7PG4 - chains B and D of the 6 polymer chains in the assembly; structure by electron microscopy, 9.10 A resolution (very low resolution: no residue pairs are listed; an interface is given only as per-side residue counts).

Chain B:
Name: Isoform Short of Insulin receptor
Organism: Homo sapiens
Notes: EC 2.7.10.1
UniProtKB: P06213 (INSR_HUMAN), isoform P06213-2; residues -26 to 1343 here correspond to UniProt positions 1-1370 (UniProt number = residue number + 27)
Chain sequence (1382 residues; row label = number of the first residue in the row; numbers below 1 keep their minus sign (Met-26 is residue -26)):
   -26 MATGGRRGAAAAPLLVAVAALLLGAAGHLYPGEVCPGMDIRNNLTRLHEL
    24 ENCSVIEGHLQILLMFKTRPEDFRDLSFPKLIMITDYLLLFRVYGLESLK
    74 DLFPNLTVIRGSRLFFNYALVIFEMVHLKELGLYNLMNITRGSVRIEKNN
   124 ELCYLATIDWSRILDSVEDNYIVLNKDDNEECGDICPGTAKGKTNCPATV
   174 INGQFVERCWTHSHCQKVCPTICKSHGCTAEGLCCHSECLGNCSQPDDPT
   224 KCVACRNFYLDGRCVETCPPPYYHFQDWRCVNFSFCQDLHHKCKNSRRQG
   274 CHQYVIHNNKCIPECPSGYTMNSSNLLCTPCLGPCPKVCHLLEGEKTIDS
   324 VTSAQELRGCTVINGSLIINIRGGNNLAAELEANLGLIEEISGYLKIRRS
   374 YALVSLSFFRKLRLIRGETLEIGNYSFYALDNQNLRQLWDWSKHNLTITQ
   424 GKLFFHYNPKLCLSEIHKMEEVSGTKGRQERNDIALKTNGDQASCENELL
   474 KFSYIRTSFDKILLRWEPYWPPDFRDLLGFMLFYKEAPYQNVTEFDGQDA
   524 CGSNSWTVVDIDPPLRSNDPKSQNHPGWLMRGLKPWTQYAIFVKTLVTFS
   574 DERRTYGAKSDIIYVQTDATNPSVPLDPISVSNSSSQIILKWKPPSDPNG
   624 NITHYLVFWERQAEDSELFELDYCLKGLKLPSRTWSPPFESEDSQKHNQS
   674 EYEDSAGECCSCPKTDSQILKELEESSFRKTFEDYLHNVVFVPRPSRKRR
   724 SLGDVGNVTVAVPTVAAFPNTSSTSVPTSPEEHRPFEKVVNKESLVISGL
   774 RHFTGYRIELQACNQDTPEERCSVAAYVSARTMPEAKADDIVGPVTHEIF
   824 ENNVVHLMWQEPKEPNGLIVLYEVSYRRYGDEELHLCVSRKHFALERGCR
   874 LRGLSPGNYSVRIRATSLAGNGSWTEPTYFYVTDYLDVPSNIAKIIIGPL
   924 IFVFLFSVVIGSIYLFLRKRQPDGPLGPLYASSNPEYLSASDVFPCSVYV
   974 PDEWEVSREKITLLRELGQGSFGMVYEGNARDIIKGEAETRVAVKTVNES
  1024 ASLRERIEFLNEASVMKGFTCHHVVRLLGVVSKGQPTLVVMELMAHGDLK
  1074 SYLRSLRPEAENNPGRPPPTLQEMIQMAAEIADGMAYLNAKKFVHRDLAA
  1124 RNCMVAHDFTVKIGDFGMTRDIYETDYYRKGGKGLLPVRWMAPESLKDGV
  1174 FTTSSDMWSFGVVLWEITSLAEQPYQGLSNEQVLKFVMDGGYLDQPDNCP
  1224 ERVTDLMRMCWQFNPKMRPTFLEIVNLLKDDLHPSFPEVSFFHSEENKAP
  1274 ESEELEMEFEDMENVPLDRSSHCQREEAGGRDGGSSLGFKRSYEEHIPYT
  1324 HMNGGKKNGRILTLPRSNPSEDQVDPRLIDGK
Not modelled in the structure: -26 to 0, 163-167, 173-176, 268-273, 540-545, 648-674, 719-755, 908-1355
Construct notes: expression tag (1344-1355)
Disulfide bonds: Cys8-Cys26, Cys126-Cys155, Cys159-Cys182, Cys169-Cys188, Cys192-Cys201, Cys196-Cys207, Cys208-Cys216, Cys212-Cys225, Cys228-Cys237, Cys241-Cys253, Cys259-Cys284, Cys266-Cys274, Cys288-Cys301, Cys304-Cys308, Cys312-Cys333, Cys435-Cys468, Cys647-Cys860, Cys682-Cys685, Cys786-Cys795

Chain D:
Name: Insulin
Organism: Homo sapiens
UniProtKB: P01308 (INS_HUMAN); residues 1-30 here correspond to UniProt positions 25-54 (UniProt number = residue number + 24)
Chain sequence (30 residues; row label = number of the first residue in the row):
     1 FVNQHLCGSHLVEALYLVCGERGFFYTPKT
Not modelled in the structure: 1-2, 28-30

Chain B / chain D interface:
At this resolution (9 A) residue pairs are not listed: 15 residues of chain B and 10 of chain D lie at the interface.

Summary:
15 residues of chain B face 10 of chain D across their interface.
Chain B is Isoform Short of Insulin receptor and chain D is Insulin, both from Homo sapiens; the structure,
Low resolution Cryo-EM structure of the full-length insulin receptor bound to 2 insulin, conf 3, was
determined by electron microscopy, deposited together with 7PG0, 7PG2 and 7PG3.
